Entry 3U9M (X-ray diffraction, 1.95 A resolution); this record covers chain A.

# Chain A
Name: F-box/LRR-repeat protein 5
From: Homo sapiens
UniProt: Q9UKA1 (FBXL5_HUMAN); residues 1-160 here = UniProt positions 1-160
Amino-acid sequence (160 residues; numbered 1 to 160; the number before each row is that of its first residue):
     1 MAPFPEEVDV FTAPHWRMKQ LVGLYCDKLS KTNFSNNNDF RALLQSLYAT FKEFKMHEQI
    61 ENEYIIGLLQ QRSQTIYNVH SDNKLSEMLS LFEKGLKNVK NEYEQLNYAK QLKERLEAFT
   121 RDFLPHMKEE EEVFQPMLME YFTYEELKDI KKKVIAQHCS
Not modelled in the structure: 1-3
Ion coordination: Fe ion site 1: His-15, His-57, Glu-61, Glu-130; Fe ion site 2: Glu-58, Glu-61, His-80, His-126, Glu-130
From the paper describing this entry:
  - Fe ion coordination: His-80
  - conformationally variable residues (order/disorder transition): His-80
  - mutagenesis - H80A: decreased stability
  - mutagenesis - H80A: decreased expression

# Overview
The Fe ion site 1 is built by His-15, His-57, Glu-61 and Glu-130. The Fe ion site 2 is built by Glu-58,
Glu-61, His-80, His-126 and Glu-130. The paper reports that H80A reduces stability; Fe ion coordination by
His-80.
Chain A is F-box/LRR-repeat protein 5 (Homo sapiens); the structure, Structure of reduced human FBXL5
hemerythrin like domain, was determined by X-ray diffraction together with 3U9J from the same study.
